PDB entry 5AHN | X-ray diffraction, 1.65 A resolution | chain A

Chain A:
Molecule: Inosine-5'-monophosphate dehydrogenase
From: Pseudomonas aeruginosa PAO1
Notes: EC 1.1.1.205
UniProt: Q9HXM5 (Q9HXM5_PSEAE); numbering as in UniProt (aligned over 1-489)
Amino-acid sequence (489 residues; row label = number of the first residue in the row):
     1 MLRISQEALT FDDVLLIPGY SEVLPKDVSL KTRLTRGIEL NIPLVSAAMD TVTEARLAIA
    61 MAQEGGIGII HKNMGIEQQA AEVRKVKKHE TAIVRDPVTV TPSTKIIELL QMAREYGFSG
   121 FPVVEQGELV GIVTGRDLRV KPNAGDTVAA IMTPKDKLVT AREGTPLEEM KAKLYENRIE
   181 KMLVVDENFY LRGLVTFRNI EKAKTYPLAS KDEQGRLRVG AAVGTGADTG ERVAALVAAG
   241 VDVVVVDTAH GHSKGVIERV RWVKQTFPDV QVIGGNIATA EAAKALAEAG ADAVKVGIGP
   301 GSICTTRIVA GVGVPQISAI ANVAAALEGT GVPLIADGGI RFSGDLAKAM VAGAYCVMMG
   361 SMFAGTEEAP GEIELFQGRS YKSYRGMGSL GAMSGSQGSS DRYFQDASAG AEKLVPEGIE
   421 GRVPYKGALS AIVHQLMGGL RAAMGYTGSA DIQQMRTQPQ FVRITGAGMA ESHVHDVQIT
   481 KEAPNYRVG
Disordered / not traced: 90-204, 372-426, 468-489
Construct notes: engineered mutation N199 (Asp in Q9HXM5)
Ion coordination: Mg2+ near E54 (its only coordinating residue here)
Ligand contacts: inosinic acid (IMP): A47, M49, N276, G301, S302, D337, G338, G339, I340, M358, M359, G360, S361
Reported in the primary citation:
  - catalytic residues: C304
  - binding site for inosinic acid: D337, S361
  - conformationally variable residues (order/disorder transition): G371 to K426, G468

Summary:
Chain A binds inosinic acid. From the paper: the catalytic residue C304; a binding site for inosinic acid at
D337 and S361.
Chain A is Inosine-5'-monophosphate dehydrogenase (Pseudomonas aeruginosa PAO1); the structure, IMP-bound form
of the D199N mutant of IMPDH from Pseudomonas aeruginosa, was determined by X-ray diffraction (same
publication as 5AHL and 5AHM).
